PDB entry 7TJK | electron microscopy, 2.70 A resolution | chains B and C of the 9 polymer chains in the assembly

# Chain B
Name: Origin recognition complex subunit 2
From: Saccharomyces cerevisiae
Reference sequence: P32833 (ORC2_YEAST); residue numbers follow UniProt; this construct covers 1-620
Chain sequence (620 residues; row label = number of the first residue in the row):
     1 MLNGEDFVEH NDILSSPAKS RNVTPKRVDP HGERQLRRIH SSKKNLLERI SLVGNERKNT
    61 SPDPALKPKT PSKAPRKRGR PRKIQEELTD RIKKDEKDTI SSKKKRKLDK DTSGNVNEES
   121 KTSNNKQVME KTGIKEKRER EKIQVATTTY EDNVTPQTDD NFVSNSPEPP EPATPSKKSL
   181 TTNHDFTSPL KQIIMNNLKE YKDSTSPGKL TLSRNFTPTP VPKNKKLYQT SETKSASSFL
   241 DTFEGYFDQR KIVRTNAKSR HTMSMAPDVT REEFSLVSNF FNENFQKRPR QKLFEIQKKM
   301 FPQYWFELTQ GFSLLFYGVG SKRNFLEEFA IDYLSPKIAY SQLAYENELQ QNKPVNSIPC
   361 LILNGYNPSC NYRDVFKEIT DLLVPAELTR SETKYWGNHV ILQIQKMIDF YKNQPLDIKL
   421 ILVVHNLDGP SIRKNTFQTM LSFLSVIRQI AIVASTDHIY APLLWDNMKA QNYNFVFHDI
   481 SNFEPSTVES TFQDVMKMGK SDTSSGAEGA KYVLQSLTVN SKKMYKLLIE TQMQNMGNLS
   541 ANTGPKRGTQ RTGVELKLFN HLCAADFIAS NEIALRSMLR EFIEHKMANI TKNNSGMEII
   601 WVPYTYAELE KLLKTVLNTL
Disordered / not traced: 1-235, 344-356, 497-620
Swiss-Prot annotation at these positions:
  - modified residue: Thr60 (Phosphothreonine), Thr187 (Phosphothreonine), Ser188 (Phosphoserine)

# Chain C
Name: Origin recognition complex subunit 3
From: Saccharomyces cerevisiae
Reference sequence: P54790 (ORC3_YEAST); numbering as in UniProt (aligned over 1-616)
Chain sequence (616 residues; each row starts with the number of its first residue):
     1 MSDLNQSKKM NVSEFADAQR SHYTVYPSLP QSNKNDKHIP FVKLLSGKES EVNVEKRWEL
    61 YHQLHSHFHD QVDHIIDNIE ADLKAEISDL LYSETTQKRR CFNTIFLLGS DSTTKIELKD
   121 ESSRYNVLIE LTPKESPNVR MMLRRSMYKL YSAADAEEHP TIKYEDINDE DGDFTEQNND
   181 VSYDLSLVEN FKRLFGKDLA MVFNFKDVDS INFNTLDNFI ILLKSAFKYD HVKISLIFNI
   241 NTNLSNIEKN LRQSTIRLLK RNYHKLDVSS NKGFKYGNQI FQSFLDTVDG KLNLSDRFVE
   301 FILSKMANNT NHNLQLLTKM LDYSLMSYFF QNAFSVFIDP VNVDFLNDDY LKILSRCPTF
   361 MFFVEGLIKQ HAPADEILSL LTNKNRGLEE FFVEFLVREN PINGHAKFVA RFLEEELNIT
   421 NFNLIELYHN LLIGKLDSYL DRWSACKEYK DRLHFEPIDT IFQELFTLDN RSGLLTQSIF
   481 PSYKSNIEDN LLSWEQVLPS LDKENYDTLS GDLDKIMAPV LGQLFKLYRE ANMTINIYDF
   541 YIAFRETLPK EEILNFIRKD PSNTKLLELA ETPDAFDKVA LILFMQAIFA FENMGLIKFQ
   601 STKSYDLVEK CVWRGI
Disordered / not traced: 1-15, 31-37, 94-99, 159-178, 372-387, 502-509
Swiss-Prot annotation at these positions:
  - modified residue: Ser2 (N-acetylserine)

# Interface between chain B and chain C
Pairs across the interface (174; chain B residue first):
  Leu240(B) - Arg529(C)
  Leu240(B) - Trp613(C)
  Asp241(B) - Arg529(C)  salt bridge
  Asp241(B) - Arg614(C)
  Thr242(B) - Arg614(C)  hydrogen bond (backbone-backbone)
  Thr242(B) - Ile616(C)
  Gly245(B) - Trp613(C)
  Tyr246(B) - Trp613(C)  hydrophobic
  Gln249(B) - Arg529(C)  hydrogen bond (side chain-backbone)
  Gln249(B) - Ala531(C)  hydrogen bond (side chain-backbone)
  Gln249(B) - Asn532(C)
  Gln249(B) - Met533(C)  hydrogen bond (backbone-backbone)
  Gln249(B) - Lys610(C)  hydrogen bond
  Gln249(B) - Trp613(C)  hydrogen bond
  Arg250(B) - Met533(C)
  Ser259(B) - Asn536(C)  hydrogen bond (backbone-side chain)
  Ser259(B) - Asp539(C)
  His261(B) - Asn536(C)  hydrogen bond (backbone-side chain)
  His261(B) - Tyr538(C)
  His261(B) - Asp539(C)
  Thr262(B) - Asp606(C)  hydrogen bond
  Met263(B) - Ile537(C)  hydrophobic
  Met263(B) - Tyr538(C)  hydrophobic
  Met263(B) - Asp606(C)  hydrogen bond (backbone-side chain)
  Met265(B) - Tyr538(C)
  Pro267(B) - Asp577(C)
  Pro267(B) - Lys578(C)
  Pro267(B) - Leu581(C)
  Asp268(B) - Lys578(C)  hydrogen bond (backbone-side chain)
  Val269(B) - Lys578(C)
  Val269(B) - Ile582(C)  hydrophobic
  Glu273(B) - Leu569(C)
  Phe274(B) - Ile582(C)  hydrophobic
  Leu276(B) - Asn563(C)
  Leu276(B) - Lys565(C)
  Leu276(B) - Leu566(C)  hydrophobic
  Val277(B) - Ile557(C)  hydrophobic
  Val277(B) - Leu566(C)  hydrophobic
  Val277(B) - Val579(C)  hydrophobic
  Val277(B) - Ile582(C)  hydrophobic
  Phe280(B) - Phe556(C)
  Phe280(B) - Ile557(C)  hydrophobic
  Phe280(B) - Leu566(C)  hydrophobic
  Phe281(B) - Phe556(C)  hydrophobic
  Phe281(B) - Val579(C)  hydrophobic
  Phe281(B) - Leu583(C)  hydrophobic
  Asn282(B) - Gln586(C)
  Asn284(B) - Ser510(C)  hydrogen bond (backbone-side chain)
  Asn284(B) - Phe556(C)
  Phe285(B) - Leu513(C)  hydrophobic
  Phe285(B) - Asp514(C)
  Phe285(B) - Met517(C)
  Phe285(B) - Ala518(C)
  Phe285(B) - Phe556(C)
  Gln286(B) - Leu498(C)
  Gln286(B) - Asp514(C)
  Gln286(B) - Met517(C)
  Gln286(B) - Pro519(C)
  Arg288(B) - Leu501(C)
  Pro289(B) - Leu498(C)
  Pro289(B) - Pro499(C)
  Lys292(B) - Pro499(C)
  Leu293(B) - Val497(C)
  Leu293(B) - Leu498(C)  hydrophobic
  Pro302(B) - Pro40(C)
  Pro302(B) - Val42(C)  hydrophobic
  Gln303(B) - Tyr323(C)
  Trp305(B) - His38(C)
  Trp305(B) - Ile39(C)
  Trp305(B) - Pro40(C)  hydrophobic
  Phe306(B) - Pro40(C)  hydrophobic
  Phe306(B) - Phe41(C)  hydrophobic
  Phe306(B) - Trp58(C)  hydrophobic
  Phe306(B) - Tyr61(C)  hydrophobic
  Phe306(B) - Met326(C)
  Phe306(B) - Phe330(C)  hydrophobic
  Glu307(B) - Tyr323(C)  hydrogen bond
  Glu307(B) - Met326(C)
  Gln310(B) - Tyr61(C)  hydrogen bond
  Gln310(B) - His65(C)  hydrogen bond
  Gln310(B) - Met326(C)
  Phe312(B) - Lys319(C)
  Phe312(B) - Met326(C)  hydrophobic
  Tyr317(B) - Gln477(C)  hydrogen bond
  Tyr317(B) - Pro481(C)
  Tyr317(B) - Tyr483(C)  hydrophobic
  Tyr317(B) - Asn486(C)  hydrogen bond
  Gly318(B) - Ile487(C)
  Val319(B) - Leu491(C)  hydrophobic
  Val319(B) - Leu521(C)  hydrophobic
  Arg323(B) - Ala18(C)
  Arg323(B) - Tyr23(C)  hydrogen bond
  Glu327(B) - Tyr23(C)  hydrogen bond
  Ile331(B) - Val25(C)  hydrophobic
  Ile331(B) - Pro27(C)  hydrophobic
  Ser335(B) - Pro27(C)
  Tyr340(B) - Leu29(C)  hydrophobic
  Tyr340(B) - Pro30(C)  hydrogen bond (side chain-backbone)
  Tyr340(B) - His38(C)  hydrogen bond (backbone-side chain)
  Ser341(B) - His38(C)
  Ser357(B) - Pro27(C)  hydrogen bond (side chain-backbone)
  Ser357(B) - Leu29(C)
  Pro359(B) - Val25(C)
  Pro359(B) - Tyr26(C)  hydrophobic
  Cys360(B) - Tyr23(C)
  Cys360(B) - Thr24(C)
  Cys360(B) - Val25(C)  hydrogen bond (backbone-backbone)
  Leu361(B) - Tyr23(C)
  Leu361(B) - Thr24(C)
  Ile362(B) - Ser21(C)
  Ile362(B) - His22(C)
  Ile362(B) - Tyr23(C)  hydrogen bond (backbone-backbone)
  Ile362(B) - Val25(C)  hydrophobic
  Leu363(B) - Ser21(C)
  Asn364(B) - Asp17(C)  hydrogen bond (side chain-backbone)
  Asn364(B) - Ala18(C)  hydrogen bond (side chain-backbone)
  Asn364(B) - Arg20(C)  hydrogen bond (side chain-backbone)
  Asn364(B) - Ser21(C)  hydrogen bond (backbone-backbone)
  Tyr366(B) - Ala18(C)  hydrogen bond (side chain-backbone)
  Asn367(B) - Arg20(C)  hydrogen bond (side chain-backbone)
  Asn367(B) - Ser21(C)
  Ser369(B) - Ser21(C)  hydrogen bond (backbone-side chain)
  Cys370(B) - Ser21(C)
  Asp374(B) - His22(C)  hydrogen bond (backbone-side chain)
  Val375(B) - His22(C)
  Glu378(B) - His22(C)
  Glu378(B) - Thr24(C)  hydrogen bond
  Leu382(B) - Thr24(C)
  Leu382(B) - Tyr26(C)
  Lys394(B) - Glu135(C)  salt bridge
  Lys394(B) - Tyr148(C)
  Tyr395(B) - Met141(C)  hydrophobic
  Tyr395(B) - Arg144(C)  hydrogen bond
  Tyr395(B) - Arg145(C)  hydrogen bond (backbone-side chain)
  Tyr395(B) - Tyr148(C)  hydrophobic
  Trp396(B) - Arg145(C)
  Thr456(B) - Tyr483(C)  hydrogen bond
  Asp457(B) - Met594(C)
  His458(B) - Tyr483(C)  hydrogen bond (backbone-side chain)
  His458(B) - Asn593(C)
  His458(B) - Met594(C)
  His458(B) - Gly595(C)
  Ile459(B) - Tyr483(C)
  Ile459(B) - Lys484(C)
  Ile459(B) - Ile487(C)  hydrophobic
  Ile459(B) - Met594(C)  hydrogen bond (backbone-backbone)
  Ile459(B) - Leu596(C)  hydrophobic
  Ile459(B) - Val612(C)  hydrophobic
  Tyr460(B) - Cys611(C)  hydrogen bond (side chain-backbone)
  Ala461(B) - Tyr483(C)
  Pro462(B) - Tyr483(C)
  Asn467(B) - Asn309(C)  hydrogen bond
  Asn467(B) - His312(C)
  Met468(B) - His312(C)
  Gln471(B) - His312(C)  hydrogen bond
  Gln471(B) - Gln315(C)  hydrogen bond
  Asn474(B) - Lys319(C)
  Phe475(B) - Lys319(C)  hydrogen bond (backbone-side chain)
  Val476(B) - Tyr323(C)  hydrophobic
  Val476(B) - Ser478(C)
  Phe477(B) - Gln477(C)
  Phe477(B) - Ser478(C)  hydrogen bond (backbone-backbone)
  Phe477(B) - Ile479(C)
  Phe477(B) - Pro481(C)  hydrophobic
  Asp479(B) - Asn490(C)  hydrogen bond
  Ser481(B) - Asn490(C)  hydrogen bond
  Ser481(B) - Val497(C)
  Val488(B) - Ala18(C)
  Thr491(B) - Gln19(C)  hydrogen bond
  Phe492(B) - Gln19(C)
  Gln493(B) - Phe589(C)
  Gln493(B) - Asn593(C)
  Asp494(B) - Phe589(C)
  Val495(B) - Phe589(C)
Also at the interface, not in a pair above, chain B (96 interface residues in all): Ala236, Phe243, Arg260, Ala266, Ser278, Arg290, Pro336, Ile358, Arg390, His478, Phe483
Also at the interface, not in a pair above, chain C (99 interface residues in all): Ser28, His62, Tyr183, Asp322, Trp494, Glu530, Tyr541, Ile553, Met585, Tyr605, Leu607, Gly615

# Summary
96 residues of chain B face 99 of chain C across their interface, with 47 hydrogen bonds and 2 salt bridges.
Polar contacts include Asp241(B)-Arg529(C), Lys394(B)-Glu135(C) and Gln249(B)-Arg529(C).
Here chain B is Origin recognition complex subunit 2 and chain C is Origin recognition complex subunit 3, both
from Saccharomyces cerevisiae. Entry 7TJK (S. cerevisiae ORC bound to 84 bp ARS1 DNA and Cdc6 (state 2) with
docked Orc6 ...) was determined by electron microscopy, deposited together with 7TJF, 7TJH, 7TJI and 7TJJ.
